PDB entry 2OQV | X-ray diffraction, 2.80 A resolution | chains A and B

# Chain A (and B)
Name: Dipeptidyl peptidase 4 (Dipeptidyl peptidase IV) (DPP IV)
Source organism: Homo sapiens
Notes: EC 3.4.14.5; chain B of this document is another copy of the same molecule, construct and numbering; everything in this record applies to it too
Reference sequence: P27487 (DPP4_HUMAN); residue numbers follow UniProt; this construct covers 39-764
Sequence (726 residues; numbered 39 to 764; the number before each row is that of its first residue):
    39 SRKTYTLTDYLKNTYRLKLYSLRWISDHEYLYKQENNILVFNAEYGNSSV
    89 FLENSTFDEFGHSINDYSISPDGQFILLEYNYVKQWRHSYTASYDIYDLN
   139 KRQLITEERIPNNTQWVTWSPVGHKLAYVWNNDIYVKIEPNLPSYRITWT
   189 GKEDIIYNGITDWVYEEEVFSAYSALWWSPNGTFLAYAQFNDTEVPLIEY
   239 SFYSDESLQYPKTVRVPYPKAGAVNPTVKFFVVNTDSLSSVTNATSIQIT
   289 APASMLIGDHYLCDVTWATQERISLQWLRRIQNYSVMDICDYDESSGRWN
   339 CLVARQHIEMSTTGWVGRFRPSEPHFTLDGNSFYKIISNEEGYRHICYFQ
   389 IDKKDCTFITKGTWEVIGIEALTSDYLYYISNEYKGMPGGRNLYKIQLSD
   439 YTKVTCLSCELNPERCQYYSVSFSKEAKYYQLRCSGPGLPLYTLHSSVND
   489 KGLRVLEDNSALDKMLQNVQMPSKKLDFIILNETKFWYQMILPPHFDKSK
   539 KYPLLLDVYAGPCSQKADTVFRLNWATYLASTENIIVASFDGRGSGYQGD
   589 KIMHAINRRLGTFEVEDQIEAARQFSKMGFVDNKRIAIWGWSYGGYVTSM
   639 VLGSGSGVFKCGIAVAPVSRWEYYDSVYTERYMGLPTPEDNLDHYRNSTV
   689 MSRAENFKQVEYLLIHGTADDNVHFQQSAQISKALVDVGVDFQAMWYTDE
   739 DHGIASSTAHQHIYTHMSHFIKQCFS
Disulfides: C328-C339, C385-C394, C444-C447, C454-C472, C649-C762
Small-molecule neighbours: MA9 ((3R,4R)-1-{6-[3-(methylsulfonyl)phenyl]pyrimidin-4-yl}-4-(2,4,5-trifluorophenyl)piperidin-3-amine): R125, E205, E206, V207, S209, F357, R358, Y547, S630, Y631, V656, W659, Y662, Y666, N710, V711, H740
UniProt features mapped onto this chain:
  - active site (Charge relay system): S630, D708, H740
  - glycosylation (N-linked (GlcNAc...) asparagine): N85, N92, N150, N219, N229, N281, N321, N520, N685

# How chain A and chain B interact
Pairs across the interface (112):
  P234(A) - Y248(B)
  L235(A) - Y248(B)
  I236(A) - P249(B)
  E237(A) - S239(B)
  E237(A) - T251(B)  hydrogen bond
  Y238(A) - S239(B)
  S239(A) - E237(B)
  S239(A) - Y238(B)
  Y241(A) - F713(B)
  Y241(A) - Q714(B)
  Y241(A) - A717(B)  hydrophobic
  Y241(A) - Q718(B)
  S242(A) - Q718(B)
  S242(A) - K721(B)  hydrogen bond (backbone-side chain)
  D243(A) - Q718(B)
  D243(A) - K721(B)  salt bridge
  E244(A) - R658(B)
  E244(A) - Y661(B)  hydrogen bond (backbone-side chain)
  E244(A) - T687(B)
  E244(A) - M689(B)
  E244(A) - Q718(B)
  L246(A) - Y661(B)
  L246(A) - Q714(B)
  Q247(A) - K258(B)
  Q247(A) - A259(B)
  Q247(A) - E660(B)
  Q247(A) - Y661(B)
  Q247(A) - Q714(B)  hydrogen bond (backbone-side chain)
  Y248(A) - P234(B)
  Y248(A) - L235(B)
  Y248(A) - I236(B)
  Y248(A) - Y256(B)  hydrogen bond (side chain-backbone)
  Y248(A) - P257(B)
  Y248(A) - K258(B)  hydrogen bond (side chain-backbone)
  P249(A) - I236(B)
  P249(A) - Q714(B)
  T251(A) - E237(B)  hydrogen bond
  Y256(A) - Y248(B)  hydrogen bond (backbone-side chain)
  P257(A) - Y248(B)
  K258(A) - Q247(B)
  K258(A) - Y248(B)  hydrogen bond (backbone-side chain)
  A259(A) - Q247(B)
  A261(A) - Y248(B)
  R658(A) - E244(B)  hydrogen bond (side chain-backbone)
  R658(A) - S245(B)
  E660(A) - Q247(B)
  Y661(A) - E244(B)  hydrogen bond (side chain-backbone)
  Y661(A) - L246(B)
  Y661(A) - Q247(B)
  T687(A) - E244(B)
  M689(A) - E244(B)
  L702(A) - W734(B)  hydrophobic
  F713(A) - Y241(B)
  F713(A) - W734(B)
  Q714(A) - Y241(B)
  Q714(A) - L246(B)  hydrogen bond (side chain-backbone)
  Q714(A) - Q247(B)  hydrogen bond (side chain-backbone)
  Q714(A) - P249(B)
  S716(A) - W734(B)
  A717(A) - W734(B)
  A717(A) - T736(B)  hydrogen bond (backbone-side chain)
  Q718(A) - Y241(B)
  Q718(A) - S242(B)  hydrogen bond (side chain-backbone)
  Q718(A) - D243(B)
  Q718(A) - E244(B)
  S720(A) - W734(B)  hydrogen bond
  S720(A) - T736(B)
  K721(A) - S242(B)  hydrogen bond (side chain-backbone)
  K721(A) - D243(B)
  K721(A) - T736(B)
  K721(A) - D737(B)
  L723(A) - H750(B)
  V724(A) - Y735(B)  hydrophobic
  V724(A) - T746(B)
  V724(A) - A747(B)  hydrophobic
  V724(A) - H750(B)
  D725(A) - T746(B)
  V728(A) - H750(B)  hydrogen bond (backbone-side chain)
  D729(A) - H750(B)
  D729(A) - T753(B)
  D729(A) - H754(B)  salt bridge
  D729(A) - H757(B)
  F730(A) - M733(B)
  F730(A) - H750(B)
  F730(A) - H754(B)  hydrogen bond (backbone-side chain)
  Q731(A) - Q731(B)
  Q731(A) - H754(B)  hydrogen bond
  A732(A) - A732(B)
  A732(A) - W734(B)  hydrophobic
  M733(A) - F730(B)
  M733(A) - A732(B)  hydrophobic
  W734(A) - L702(B)  hydrophobic
  W734(A) - F713(B)
  W734(A) - S716(B)
  W734(A) - S720(B)  hydrogen bond
  W734(A) - A732(B)  hydrophobic
  W734(A) - M733(B)
  W734(A) - W734(B)
  Y735(A) - V724(B)  hydrophobic
  T736(A) - A717(B)
  T736(A) - S720(B)
  T736(A) - K721(B)
  T746(A) - V724(B)
  T746(A) - D725(B)  hydrogen bond
  A747(A) - V724(B)  hydrophobic
  H750(A) - V724(B)
  H750(A) - V728(B)  hydrogen bond (side chain-backbone)
  H750(A) - D729(B)
  H750(A) - F730(B)
  H754(A) - D729(B)  salt bridge
  H754(A) - F730(B)
  H757(A) - D729(B)
Also at the interface, not in a pair above, chain A (53 interface residues in all): S245, R253, D737
Also at the interface, not in a pair above, chain B (54 interface residues in all): R253, A261, L723

# Summary
Chain A and chain B form an interface of 53 and 54 residues respectively; the contacts include 23 hydrogen
bonds and 3 salt bridges. Among the polar pairs are D243(A)-K721(B), D729(A)-H754(B) and E237(A)-T251(B).
Bound to chain A: compound MA9.
Chain A and chain B are both Dipeptidyl peptidase 4 (Dipeptidyl peptidase IV) (DPP IV) (Homo sapiens); the
structure, Human Dipeptidyl Peptidase IV (DPP4) with piperidine-constrained phenethylamine, was determined by
X-ray diffraction together with 2OQI from the same study.
